Entry 9JPU (electron microscopy, 3.25 A resolution); this record covers chains C and G of the 9 polymer chains in the assembly.

== Chain C ==
Molecule: V(D)J recombination-activating protein 1
Organism: Mus musculus
Notes: EC 3.1.-.-, 2.3.2.27
UniProt: P15919 (RAG1_MOUSE); residues 1-1040 here = UniProt positions 1-1040
Amino-acid sequence (1040 residues; each row starts with the number of its first residue):
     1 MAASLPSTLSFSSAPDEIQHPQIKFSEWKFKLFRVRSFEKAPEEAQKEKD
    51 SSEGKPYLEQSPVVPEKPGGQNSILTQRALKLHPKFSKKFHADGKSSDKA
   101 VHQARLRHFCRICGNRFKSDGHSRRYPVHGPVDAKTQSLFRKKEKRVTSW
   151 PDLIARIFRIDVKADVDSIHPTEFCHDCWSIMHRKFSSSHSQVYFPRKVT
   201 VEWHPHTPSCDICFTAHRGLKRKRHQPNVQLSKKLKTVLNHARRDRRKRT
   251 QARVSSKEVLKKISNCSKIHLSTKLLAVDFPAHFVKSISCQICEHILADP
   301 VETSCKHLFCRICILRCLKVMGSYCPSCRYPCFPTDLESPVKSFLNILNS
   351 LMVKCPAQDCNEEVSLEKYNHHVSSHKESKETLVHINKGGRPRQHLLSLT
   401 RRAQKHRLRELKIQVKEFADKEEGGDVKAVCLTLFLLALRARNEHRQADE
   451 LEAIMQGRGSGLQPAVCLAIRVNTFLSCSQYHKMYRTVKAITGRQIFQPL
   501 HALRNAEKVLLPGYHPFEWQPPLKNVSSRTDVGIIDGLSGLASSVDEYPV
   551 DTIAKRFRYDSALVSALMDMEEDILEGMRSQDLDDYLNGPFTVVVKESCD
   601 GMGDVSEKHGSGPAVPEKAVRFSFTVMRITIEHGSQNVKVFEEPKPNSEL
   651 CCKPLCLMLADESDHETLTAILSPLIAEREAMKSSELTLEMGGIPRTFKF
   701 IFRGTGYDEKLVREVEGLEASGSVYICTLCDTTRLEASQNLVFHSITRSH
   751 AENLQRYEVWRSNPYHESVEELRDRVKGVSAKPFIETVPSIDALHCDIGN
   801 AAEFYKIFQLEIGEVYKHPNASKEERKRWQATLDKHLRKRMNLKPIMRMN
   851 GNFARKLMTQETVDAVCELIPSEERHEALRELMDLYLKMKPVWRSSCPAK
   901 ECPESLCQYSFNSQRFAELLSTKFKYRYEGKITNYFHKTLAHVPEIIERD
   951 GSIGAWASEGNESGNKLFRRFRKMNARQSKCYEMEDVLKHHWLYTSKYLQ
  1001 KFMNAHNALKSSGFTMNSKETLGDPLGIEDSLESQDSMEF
Disordered / not traced: 1-460, 1008-1040
Swiss-Prot annotation at these positions:
  - zinc finger: Cys290 to Arg329 (RING-type), Leu351 to Lys380 (RAG1-type)
  - DNA-binding region: Gly389 to Gln456 (NBD)
  - binding site (Zn(2+)): Cys266, His270, Cys290, Cys293, His295, Cys305, His307, Cys310, Cys313, Cys325, Cys328, Cys355, Cys360, His372, His376
  - binding site (a divalent metal cation): Asp600, Asp708, Glu962
  - site: Trp893 (Essential for DNA hairpin formation, participates in base-stacking interactions near the cleavage site)
  - cross-link: Lys233 (Glycyl lysine isopeptide (Lys-Gly) (interchain with G-Cter in ubiquitin))
  - mutagenesis: Lys233 (K233M: Abolishes autoubiquitination), His307 (H307A: Displays lower E3 ligase activity and affects the joining step of V(D)J recombination), Cys325 (C325G: Loss of E3 ligase activity and affects the joining step of V(D)J recombination), Arg391 (R391A: Defects in converting nicked products to hairpins; R391L: Impairs DNA-binding and hairpin formation while maintaining some nicking activity), Arg393 (R393A: Impairs DNA-binding and hairpin formation while maintaining some nicking activity), Arg401 (R401A: Allows robust hairpin activity), Arg402 (R402A: Defects in converting nicked products to hairpins), Lys405 (K405A: Reduced hairpin activity), His406 (H406A: Allows robust hairpin activity), Arg407 (R407A: Impairs DNA-binding and reduces hairpin formation without affecting nicking activity), Asn443 (N443A: Impairs DNA-binding; when associated with A-445), His445 (H445A: Impairs DNA-binding; when associated with A-443), 23 further mutagenesis entries in UniProt

== Chain G ==
Molecule: 14-nt DNA strand
Sequence (14 nucleotides; numbered 28 to 41; the number before each row is that of its first residue):
    28 TTTGCATCACTGTG

== How chain C and chain G interact ==
Contacting residue pairs (15):
  Leu794(C) with DG41(G), base contact
  Asn850(C) with DG41(G), base contact
  Gly851(C) with DG41(G), hydrogen bond to the base
  Asn852(C) with DG39(G), hydrogen bond to the base; DT40(G), base contact; DG41(G), base contact
  Arg855(C) with DG41(G), base contact
  Glu959(C) with DG41(G), hydrogen bond to the base
  Glu962(C) with DT40(G), sugar contact; DG41(G), phosphate contact
  Ser963(C) with DT40(G), base contact
  Lys966(C) with DG39(G), base contact; DT40(G), sugar contact
  Arg969(C) with DT40(G), sugar contact; DG41(G), salt bridge to the phosphate
Other interface residues (no listed pair), chain C (13 interface residues in all): Gly603, Lys856, Asn965
Other interface residues (no listed pair), chain G (5 interface residues in all): DC37, DT38

== Summary ==
13 residues of chain C face 5 of chain G across their interface, with 3 hydrogen bonds and 1 salt bridge.
Polar pairs include Gly851(C)-DG41(G), Asn852(C)-DG39(G) and Glu959(C)-DG41(G).
Chain C is V(D)J recombination-activating protein 1 (Mus musculus) and chain G is a 14-nt DNA strand; the
structure, CryoEM structure of mouse RAG SEC-PHD, was determined by electron microscopy (same publication as
9JPX, 9JQN, 9JTS and 9JTU).
